PDB entry 6WHE | X-ray diffraction, 1.73 A resolution | chain A

[Chain A]
Name: Ras-related protein Rab-8A
Organism: Homo sapiens
Notes: EC 3.6.5.2
UniProtKB: P61006 (RAB8A_HUMAN); residue numbers follow UniProt; this construct covers 1-181
Chain sequence (184 residues; numbered -2 to 181; the number before each row is that of its first residue; numbers below 1 keep their minus sign (Gly-2 is residue -2)):
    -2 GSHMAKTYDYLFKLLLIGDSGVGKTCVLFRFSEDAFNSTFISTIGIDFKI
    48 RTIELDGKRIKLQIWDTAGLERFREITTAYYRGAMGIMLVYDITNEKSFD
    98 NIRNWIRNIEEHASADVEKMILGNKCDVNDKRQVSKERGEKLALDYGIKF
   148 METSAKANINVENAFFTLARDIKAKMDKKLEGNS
Unresolved in the structure: -2 to 3, 176-181
Differences from the reference sequence: expression tag (-2 to 0); engineered mutation Leu67 (Gln in P61006), Glu72 (Thr in P61006)
UniProt features mapped onto this chain:
  - motif: Asp31 to Phe45 (Switch 1), Asp63 to Gly80 (Switch 2)
  - binding site (GTP): Ser17, Gly18, Val19, Gly20, Lys21, Thr22, Cys23, Ser35, Ser39, Thr40, Gly66, Asn121, Lys122, Asp124, Ala152, Lys153
  - binding site (Mg(2+)): Thr22, Thr40, Asp63
  - modified residue: Ser181 (Phosphoserine)
  - mutagenesis: Thr22 (T22N: Loss of interaction with MICAL1. Loss of GRAF1/ARHGAP26 and GRAF2/ARHGAP10 tubular localization. Loss of E-cadherin and MMP14 export. Stimulates interaction with RPGR)
Ion coordination: Mg2+: Thr22, Thr40 (together with GTP)
Residues lining bound ligands: GTP (guanosine-5'-triphosphate): Asp16, Ser17, Gly18, Val19, Gly20, Lys21, Thr22, Cys23, Phe33, Asn34, Ser35, Thr36, Phe37, Ile38, Ser39, Thr40, Thr64, Ala65, Gly66, Leu67, Asn121, Lys122, Asp124, Val125, Ser151, Ala152, Lys153

[In short]
Chain A binds GTP. The Mg2+ site is built by Thr22 and Thr40. Curated annotation (UniProt) lists 16
GTP-binding residues, 3 Mg2+-binding residues and one mutagenesis site.
Chain A is Ras-related protein Rab-8A (Homo sapiens); the structure, Structure of phosphomimetic Rab8a GTPase
(T72E) in the GTP-bound state, was determined by X-ray diffraction, deposited together with 7LWB.
